PDB entry 8G4W | electron microscopy, 3.80 A resolution | chains B and J of the 8 polymer chains in the assembly

[Chain B]
Molecule: 31-nt DNA strand
Organism: Escherichia coli
Sequence (31 nucleotides; numbered 1 to 31; the number before each row is that of its first residue):
     1 CTCTGAATCTCTTCCTCGTGTGGTCAGGACG

[Chain J]
Molecule: DNA-directed RNA polymerase subunit beta'
Organism: Escherichia coli
UniProtKB: C3SIA2 (C3SIA2_ECOLX); residues 16-1373 here = UniProt positions 16-1373
Amino-acid sequence (1358 residues; numbered 16 to 1373; the number before each row is that of its first residue):
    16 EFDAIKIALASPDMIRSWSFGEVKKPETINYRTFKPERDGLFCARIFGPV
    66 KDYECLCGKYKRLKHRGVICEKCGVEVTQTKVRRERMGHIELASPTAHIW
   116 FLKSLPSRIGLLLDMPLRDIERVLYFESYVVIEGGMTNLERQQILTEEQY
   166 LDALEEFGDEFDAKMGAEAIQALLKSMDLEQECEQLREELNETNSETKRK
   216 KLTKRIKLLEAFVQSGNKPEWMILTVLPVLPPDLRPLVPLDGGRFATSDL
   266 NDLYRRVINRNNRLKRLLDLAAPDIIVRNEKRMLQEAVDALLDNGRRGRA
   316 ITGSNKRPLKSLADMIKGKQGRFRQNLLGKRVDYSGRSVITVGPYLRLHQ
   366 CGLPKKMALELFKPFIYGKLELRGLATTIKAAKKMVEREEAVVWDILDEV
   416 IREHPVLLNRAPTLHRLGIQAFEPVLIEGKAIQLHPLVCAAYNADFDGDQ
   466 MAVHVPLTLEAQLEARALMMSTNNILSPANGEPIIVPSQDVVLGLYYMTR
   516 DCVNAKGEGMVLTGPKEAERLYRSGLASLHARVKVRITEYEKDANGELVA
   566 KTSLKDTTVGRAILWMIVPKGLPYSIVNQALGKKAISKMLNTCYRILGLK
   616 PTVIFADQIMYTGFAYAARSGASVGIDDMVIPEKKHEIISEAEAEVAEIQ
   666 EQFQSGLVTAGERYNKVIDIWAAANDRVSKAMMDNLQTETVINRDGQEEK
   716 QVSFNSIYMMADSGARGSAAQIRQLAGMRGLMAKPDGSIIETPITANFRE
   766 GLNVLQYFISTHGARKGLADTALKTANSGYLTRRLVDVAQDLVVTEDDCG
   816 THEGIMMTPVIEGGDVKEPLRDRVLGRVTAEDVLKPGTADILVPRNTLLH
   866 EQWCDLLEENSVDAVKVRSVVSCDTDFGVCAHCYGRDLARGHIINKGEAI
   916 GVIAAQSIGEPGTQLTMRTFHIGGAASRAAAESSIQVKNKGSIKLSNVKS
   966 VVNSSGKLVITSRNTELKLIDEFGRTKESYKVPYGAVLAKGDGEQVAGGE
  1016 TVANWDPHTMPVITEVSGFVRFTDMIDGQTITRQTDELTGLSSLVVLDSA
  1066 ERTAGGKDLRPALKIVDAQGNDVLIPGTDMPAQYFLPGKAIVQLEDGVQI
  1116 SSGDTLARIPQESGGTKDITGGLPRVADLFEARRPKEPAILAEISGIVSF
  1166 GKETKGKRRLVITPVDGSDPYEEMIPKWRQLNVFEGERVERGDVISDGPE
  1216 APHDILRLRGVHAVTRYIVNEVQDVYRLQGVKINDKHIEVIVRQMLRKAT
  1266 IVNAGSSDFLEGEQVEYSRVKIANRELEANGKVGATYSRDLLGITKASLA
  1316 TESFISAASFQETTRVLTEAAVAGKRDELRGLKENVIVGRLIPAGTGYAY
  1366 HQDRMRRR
Disordered / not traced: 934-947, 1127-1133
Ion coordination: Mg2+: Asp460, Asp462, Asp464 (shared with 1 residue of chain R)
From the paper describing this entry:
  - binding site for the 47-nt RNA strand: Lys79

[Chain B / chain J interface]
Contacting residue pairs (43):
  DC3(B) with Ser210(J), sugar contact
  DT4(B) with Ser210(J), phosphate contact; Glu211(J), phosphate contact; Thr212(J), hydrogen bond to the phosphate
  DA6(B) with Lys1172(J), salt bridge to the phosphate
  DC11(B) with Leu120(J), sugar contact; Arg311(J), salt bridge to the phosphate
  DT12(B) with Arg311(J), salt bridge to the phosphate; Glu1327(J), sugar contact; Thr1329(J), phosphate contact
  DT13(B) with Tyr795(J), phosphate contact; Gln1326(J), phosphate contact; Glu1327(J), hydrogen bond to the phosphate
  DC14(B) with Lys334(J), salt bridge to the phosphate; Tyr795(J), phosphate contact; Arg798(J), salt bridge to the phosphate; Gln1326(J), phosphate contact
  DC15(B) with Lys334(J), salt bridge to the phosphate; Thr790(J), hydrogen bond to the base; Ala791(J), sugar contact; Gly794(J), sugar contact; Tyr795(J), sugar contact
  DT16(B) with Arg339(J), salt bridge to the phosphate; Arg798(J), phosphate contact
  DG18(B) with Arg346(J), salt bridge to the phosphate; Arg352(J), sugar contact; Gln465(J), sugar contact
  DG23(B) with Asn320(J), base contact; Arg322(J), base contact
  DT24(B) with Arg259(J), sugar contact; Asn320(J), hydrogen bond to the sugar
  DC25(B) with Arg259(J), hydrogen bond to the base; Ala261(J), base contact; Thr262(J), base contact; Ser263(J), sugar contact; Asn320(J), phosphate contact
  DA26(B) with Tyr46(J), hydrogen bond to the base; Ala261(J), base contact; Asp267(J), phosphate contact; Arg270(J), hydrogen bond to the base; Gly318(J), phosphate contact
  DG27(B) with Tyr46(J), hydrogen bond to the base; Arg270(J), hydrogen bond to the base
Interface residues without a listed pair, chain B (17 interface residues in all): DG5, DC17
Interface residues without a listed pair, chain J (33 interface residues in all): Glu42, Arg271, Ala426, Thr1328

[In short]
17 residues of chain B and 33 residues of chain J are in contact; the contacts include 9 hydrogen bonds and 8
salt bridges. Polar pairs include DC15(B)-Thr790(J), DC25(B)-Arg259(J) and DA26(B)-Tyr46(J). Asp460(J),
Asp462(J) and Asp464(J) form the Mg2+ site. The paper reports a binding site for the 47-nt RNA strand at
Lys79(J).
Here chain B is a 31-nt DNA strand and chain J is DNA-directed RNA polymerase subunit beta', both from
Escherichia coli. Entry 8G4W (Cryo-EM consensus structure of Escherichia coli que-PEC (paused elongation
complex) RNA Polymerase plus preQ1 ligand) was determined by electron microscopy together with 8F3C, 8G00,
8G1S, 8G2W, 8G7E and 8G8Z from the same study.
